8FRU - chains R and 1 of the 43 polymer chains in the assembly; structure by electron microscopy, 2.49 A resolution.

# Chain R
Protein: 60S ribosomal protein eL19
Source organism: Giardia intestinalis assemblage A
UniProtKB: A8BH61 (A8BH61_GIAIC); residues 1-196 here = UniProt positions 1-196
Amino-acid sequence (196 residues; row label = number of the first residue in the row):
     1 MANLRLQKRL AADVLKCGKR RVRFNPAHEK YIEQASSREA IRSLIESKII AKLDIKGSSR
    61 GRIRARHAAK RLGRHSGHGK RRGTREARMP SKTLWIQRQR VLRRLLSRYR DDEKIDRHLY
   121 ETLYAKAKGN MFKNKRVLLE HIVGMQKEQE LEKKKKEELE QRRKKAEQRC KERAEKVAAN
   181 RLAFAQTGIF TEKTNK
Unresolved in the structure: 1-2, 187-196

# Chain 1
Molecule: 28S rRNA
Source organism: Giardia intestinalis assemblage A
Sequence (2687 nucleotides; each row starts with the number of its first residue):
     1 CGCGGCCCGA GGCGGCGGGG GCGACGGGCG GAACUUAAGC AUAUCAGUAC GCCCCGGAGG
    61 AGAAACCAAC CGGGAUUCCC CGUAGCGGCG AGCGACGCGG GAGGAGCCCG CCCCGAAGGC
   121 GCGCUGUGGG GCGCAGGCGC AGGCCCGCCG CGAGGGGGCC CGAGGGCCCC GCCCGAGAGG
   181 GUGCAAGCCC CGUACGGCGG CCGCCGGGCC UGCGCGGCGA GUAGCGCUGC UUGAGCGUGC
   241 AGCGCGAAGG GAGGCGCGGC CCUUCCAAGG CUAAAUACGC CCCGGGACCG AUAGCGGACC
   301 AAGUAGCGCG AGCGAACGGU GAAAAGGACG CCCUGCGGCC GCUCAAAAGA CCUGAACCCG
   361 GCCGGCCGCC GGCCCGCCGG CCCCGUCUCG AAACACGGAC CGAGGAGCCA CGCGCCGCGG
   421 CGAGCCCGAG GGAGCCCCCG CGGCGGAGCG AGCGCGAGAC GCCCCGGGCC CGCCAUGCCC
   481 CUGCGGGCGU GCGCGGGCCG AGCCGCGGCG CGUGGGCCCG AAAGGCGGUG AUCUAUGCCC
   541 GGCGAGGGCG AGGCCGGGCG AAAGCCUGGU GGAGGCCCGC CGCGGUGCUG ACGCGCAGAU
   601 CGCUCGUCGG AGCCGGGCAU GGGGGCGAAA GACUCAUCGA ACCGCCUGGU AGCUGGUUGC
   661 CUCCGAAAUG UCUCCCAGGA CAGCCGCCGC CCCGCAGUUG CGGCCCGUAG AGCGCUGGCC
   721 GGCGGGAGCG GGGGGCCUGC CCCUCGCCCG CCCCCCAAAC UCCGAAGGGC CGCGCCGCCC
   781 CGCCGCUGGC CUGGGCGGGG CGGGCGAAUG CGGGCGGCGC GUGGGCCCCU CCUGGUAAGC
   841 AGGACGGGCG AGGCGGGACG AUCCGGACGC CGGGCCAGGG UGCGCCGCCG GGGCCCGCGG
   901 AACGGCGUCG GCCGGUCCCG ACAGCUGGAA GGUGGCCCCA GAAGUCGGCA UCCUCCAGGG
   961 AGUGUGUAAC AACCCACCAG CCGAAUCGGC CGGCCCGGAA AAUGGAGCGC GCCGGAGCCC
  1021 CGGACCCGCG CCCGGCCGCC GCGCGCGGCG GGUAGGAGGC CGCAGAGGCC CCGGGGGCGA
  1081 AGGCGGCGCG CAGGCCCCGC CGGACCGGCC UCUGGUGCAG AUCUCGGCAG CAGUAGCCGC
  1141 UACUCCGCGC CCCGGAGGAC UGAGGGGGAG ACGGGUUCCG CGGCGCCUGC AUCUGGCCGC
  1201 GGGUGACUCG GGCCUAAGCG GCGGGUGAAG ACCGGGAAGG GGCGUGCCCG CCCGUCGAAC
  1261 GGGGAGCCGG CGGAGACUCC GGCAGGCGCG GCCCCCGCGG AGACGCCCGC CCCCCGGCGA
  1321 CGCGCACGGG GACCGCGGCG GGCGGCGCCC CGGCCCGCGA ACGCCCCGCA GCCCCCGGAC
  1381 GCCUUGCGCG GAGAGGGGGG CCCGGGGGCG GACCCCGCGC GUCCCCGGCC GCCCCUGAAA
  1441 AGCCGGGGGG CGCCGGCCGC GCGCCGUACC GACCGCAGCA GGACUCCGGG GUCAGCAGCC
  1501 UCUAGCGCGG GAGCGAACGC GGCUCAGGGA AGUCGGCAAG CCGGCUCCGU AACCUCGGGA
  1561 AAAGGAGUGG CUCUGACGGC GCGCCGGGUC AGAACUGGAA CGGACGCGGG GAUCCCGACU
  1621 GUUUACUAGA AACACAGCGU CGCGAGGGCC GCACCCGGCG CUGGCGCGAC GUGAUUUCUG
  1681 CCCAGUGCCA CGACCGUCAC CGUGAAGCGA UCCGCCGAAG CCCUGGUAAA CGGCGGGAGU
  1741 AACUAUGACU CUCUUAAGGU AGCCAAAUGC CUCGUCGGGC AAUUUCCGAC GUGCAUGAAU
  1801 GGACCAACGA GGAUCCCACU GUCCCGAGCC GCGCCUCCGC GAGCCUCCAG CCUCGGGAAC
  1861 GGGCGAGGGC CGGCCAGCGG GGCAAGAAGA CCCUUUUGAG CUUGACUCCA GCCCGGGCCU
  1921 GUGGGGCGGG GCGGCCGGCG CAGCGCACAG GGGAGGCCGC GCCCCUGAGA CACCCUGACG
  1981 GCCGCCGCCG CCCCGCUCAC CCGGUCGCGC GGGGACCCGC CCGGGCGGGG AGUUCGGCUG
  2041 GGGCGGCGCG CCUGCUACAC CGGACCGCAG GCGUCCCACG GCGGGCUCAG CGAGGACGGA
  2101 GACCUCCCGC GGAGCAGAAG GGCACAAGCC CGCCCGACCC GCGCCCCCCG UGCCGGCGCG
  2161 GGCCGCGAAA GCGGGGCCUA CCGAUCCUUC GCCGCCCCGG CCGCGGGCGC GGAGGUGGCA
  2221 GAAAAGUUAC CACAGGGAUA ACUGGCUUGU GGCCGCCGAG CGCCCGCAGC GACGCGGCUU
  2281 UUUGAUCCUU CGAUGUCGGC UCUUCCUACC GUCCGCGCGC ACCGGCGCGG AAGCGUCGGA
  2341 UUGUUCACCC GUUCAAGGGA UCGUGAGCUG GGUUUAGACC GUCGUGAGAC AGGUUAGUUU
  2401 UACCCUACUG GCCCCGGGGC CAGAGCACGG CGGGCCAGUA CGAGAGGAAC GCCCGCCGCG
  2461 GGCCGCCAGC CCCGCGGUUG CCCGGCCGGG CAGCGCCGCG CCGCCGCGCC CGGGGGCCCU
  2521 GCGCUGACCG CCUCUAAGCG CGCACCCCGC CUCGCGCCCC GCCCGGCCGC GCGCCCCAGC
  2581 CCCGUGCCCC GUCGCCGAGC GGCCCCCGCC CGGGGAGACC ACCCGGCGCG GCGCUCCUGU
  2641 ACGGCGCAGA GCCCUGCGAU CGCCUGAGGG ACGCGCCUGC AGAGCGC
Unresolved in the structure: 136-144, 201-213, 734-741, 925-977, 1581-1584, 1931-1979
Construct notes: insertion (1894)
Metal / ion sites: Na+ site 1: G20, C54; Mg2+ site 1: G39, C40; Mg2+ site 2: C40, G1898; Mg2+ site 3 near G47 (its only coordinating residue here); Mg2+ site 4 near G60 (its only coordinating residue here); Mg2+ site 5 near A153 (its only coordinating residue here); Mg2+ site 6 near U232 (its only coordinating residue here); Mg2+ site 7: G254, C2198, G2199; Mg2+ site 8 near A267 (its only coordinating residue here); Mg2+ site 9 near A274 (its only coordinating residue here); Mg2+ site 10 near C289 (its only coordinating residue here); Mg2+ site 11 near G294 (its only coordinating residue here); 86 more Mg2+ sites not listed; 22 more Na+ sites not listed; 5 more K+ sites not listed
Residues lining bound ligands: spermidine (SPD): A38, G39, C40, G88, C89, G90, U2185, C2186, A2222

# Chain R / chain 1 interface
Pairs across the interface - 149 pairs, chain R then chain 1:
  Asn-3(R) with G1195(1), phosphate contact
  Leu-4(R) with C1153(1), hydrogen bond to the sugar
  Arg-5(R) with C1152(1), phosphate contact; C1153(1), salt bridge to the phosphate; U1194(1), hydrogen bond to the phosphate; G1195(1), salt bridge to the phosphate
  Leu-6(R) with G1180(1), phosphate contact
  Lys-8(R) with G1154(1), salt bridge to the phosphate; G1155(1), salt bridge to the phosphate
  Arg-9(R) with G1180(1), salt bridge to the phosphate; G1273(1), hydrogen bond to the phosphate; A1274(1), salt bridge to the phosphate
  Gly-18(R) with A1504(1), hydrogen bond to the phosphate; G1505(1), phosphate contact
  Lys-19(R) with G1505(1), salt bridge to the phosphate; C1506(1), salt bridge to the phosphate
  Arg-20(R) with U1503(1), salt bridge to the phosphate; A1504(1), salt bridge to the phosphate; G1505(1), hydrogen bond to the base
  Arg-21(R) with A1504(1), salt bridge to the phosphate
  Val-22(R) with G1155(1), phosphate contact
  Arg-23(R) with G1155(1), phosphate contact; A1156(1), salt bridge to the phosphate
  Phe-24(R) with G1154(1), phosphate contact; G1155(1), hydrogen bond to the phosphate
  Pro-26(R) with G1154(1), sugar contact
  Ser-36(R) with G1273(1), sugar contact
  Ser-37(R) with G1273(1), phosphate contact
  Arg-38(R) with G1272(1), hydrogen bond to the base; G1273(1), salt bridge to the phosphate; A1274(1), salt bridge to the phosphate
  Arg-42(R) with C1271(1), salt bridge to the phosphate; G1272(1), salt bridge to the phosphate
  Ile-55(R) with C1354(1), sugar contact; C1502(1), sugar contact; U1503(1), sugar contact
  Lys-56(R) with C1502(1), phosphate contact; U1503(1), hydrogen bond to the phosphate
  Gly-57(R) with C1354(1), phosphate contact; C1355(1), phosphate contact
  Ser-58(R) with C1354(1), phosphate contact; C2482(1), phosphate contact; C2483(1), phosphate contact
  Ser-59(R) with G1353(1), phosphate contact; C1354(1), phosphate contact; C2483(1), hydrogen bond to the phosphate; G2484(1), sugar contact
  Arg-60(R) with G1335(1), phosphate contact; C1336(1), salt bridge to the phosphate; G1353(1), phosphate contact; C1354(1), hydrogen bond to the phosphate; G1490(1), hydrogen bond to the sugar; G1491(1), salt bridge to the phosphate
  Arg-62(R) with C2482(1), salt bridge to the phosphate; C2483(1), salt bridge to the phosphate; G2484(1), phosphate contact; G2485(1), salt bridge to the phosphate
  Ile-63(R) with G1491(1), sugar contact
  Arg-64(R) with C1336(1), salt bridge to the phosphate; G1353(1), salt bridge to the phosphate; C1354(1), salt bridge to the phosphate
  His-67(R) with U1492(1), phosphate contact
  Arg-74(R) with C1571(1), phosphate contact; U1572(1), salt bridge to the phosphate; C1573(1), salt bridge to the phosphate
  His-75(R) with G1570(1), salt bridge to the phosphate; C1571(1), salt bridge to the phosphate
  Gly-77(R) with G1569(1), phosphate contact
  His-78(R) with G1544(1), hydrogen bond to the base; U1546(1), sugar contact; U1568(1), base contact; G1569(1), phosphate contact; A1591(1), phosphate contact
  Gly-79(R) with U1568(1), hydrogen bond to the phosphate; G1569(1), hydrogen bond to the phosphate; G1602(1), sugar contact
  Lys-80(R) with C1493(1), phosphate contact; G1569(1), phosphate contact; G2480(1), salt bridge to the phosphate
  Arg-81(R) with G1544(1), hydrogen bond to the base; C1545(1), sugar contact; C1590(1), salt bridge to the phosphate; A1591(1), salt bridge to the phosphate
  Arg-82(R) with C1493(1), phosphate contact; A1494(1), hydrogen bond to the phosphate; G1544(1), sugar contact; G1602(1), hydrogen bond to the sugar; G1603(1), salt bridge to the phosphate
  Gly-83(R) with A1494(1), base contact; G1544(1), sugar contact; C1545(1), sugar contact
  Thr-84(R) with G547(1), phosphate contact; G548(1), hydrogen bond to the phosphate; C1545(1), phosphate contact; U1546(1), phosphate contact
  Arg-85(R) with U1546(1), hydrogen bond to the phosphate; C1547(1), salt bridge to the phosphate
  Glu-86(R) with G548(1), phosphate contact
  Ala-87(R) with A1494(1), sugar contact
  Arg-88(R) with A1494(1), salt bridge to the phosphate; C1590(1), salt bridge to the phosphate
  Lys-92(R) with G571(1), salt bridge to the phosphate; G572(1), salt bridge to the phosphate; A1326(1), hydrogen bond to the sugar; U1385(1), base contact
  Trp-95(R) with U570(1), sugar contact; U1385(1), sugar contact; G1386(1), phosphate contact
  Ile-96(R) with C1327(1), sugar contact; U1385(1), sugar contact
  Arg-100(R) with C1327(1), hydrogen bond to the phosphate; G1328(1), salt bridge to the phosphate; U1385(1), salt bridge to the phosphate
  Val-101(R) with G1578(1), phosphate contact
  Arg-103(R) with U1384(1), phosphate contact; U1385(1), salt bridge to the phosphate; G1386(1), salt bridge to the phosphate
  Arg-104(R) with G1579(1), salt bridge to the phosphate
  Arg-108(R) with C1580(1), salt bridge to the phosphate
  Arg-110(R) with C1382(1), salt bridge to the phosphate; C1383(1), salt bridge to the phosphate
  Arg-117(R) with G1381(1), hydrogen bond to the phosphate; C1382(1), salt bridge to the phosphate; G1395(1), sugar contact
  His-118(R) with G1381(1), phosphate contact
  Tyr-120(R) with C1382(1), phosphate contact; C1383(1), hydrogen bond to the phosphate
  Glu-121(R) with C1382(1), phosphate contact; C1383(1), hydrogen bond to the base
  Tyr-124(R) with C1383(1), base contact; U1384(1), hydrogen bond to the phosphate
  Ala-125(R) with C555(1), hydrogen bond to the sugar; G556(1), sugar contact
  Lys-126(R) with G557(1), salt bridge to the phosphate
  Lys-128(R) with C554(1), sugar contact; C555(1), sugar contact; U1384(1), base contact; G1386(1), salt bridge to the phosphate; C1387(1), salt bridge to the phosphate
  Gly-129(R) with C555(1), hydrogen bond to the sugar; G556(1), sugar contact; G568(1), hydrogen bond to the base
  Asn-130(R) with G568(1), sugar contact; G569(1), sugar contact
  Met-131(R) with G556(1), sugar contact
  Asn-134(R) with C1577(1), sugar contact
  Lys-135(R) with G1578(1), hydrogen bond to the phosphate; G1579(1), salt bridge to the phosphate
  Arg-136(R) with C1577(1), salt bridge to the phosphate
Interface residues without a listed pair, chain R (74 interface residues in all): Leu-10, Cys-17, Glu-39, Asp-54, Gly-61, Arg-66, Lys-70, Met-89, Gln-99
Interface residues without a listed pair, chain 1 (80 interface residues in all): C1179, G1337, G1342, G1567, G1588, U1589, G1606, U2479

# Summary
74 residues of chain R face 80 of chain 1 across their interface, with 29 hydrogen bonds and 51 salt bridges.
Polar pairs include Arg-20(R)/G1505(1), Arg-38(R)/G1272(1) and His-78(R)/G1544(1). Chain 1 binds spermidine.
G20(1) and C54(1) coordinate Na+ site 1.
Here chain R is 60S ribosomal protein eL19 and chain 1 is 28S rRNA, both from Giardia intestinalis assemblage
A. Entry 8FRU (60S subunit of the Giardia lamblia 80S ribosome) was determined by electron microscopy.
